PDB entry 7WUH | electron microscopy, 4.70 A resolution (low resolution: residue-level contacts below are approximate; hydrogen-bond / salt-bridge calls are withheld) | chains C and D of the 9 polymer chains in the assembly

[Chain C]
Protein: Spike glycoprotein
Source organism: Severe acute respiratory syndrome coronavirus 2
UniProtKB: P0DTC2 (SPIKE_SARS2); residues 14-1208 here = UniProt positions 14-1208
Amino-acid sequence (1242 residues; numbered 14 to 1255; the number before each row is that of its first residue):
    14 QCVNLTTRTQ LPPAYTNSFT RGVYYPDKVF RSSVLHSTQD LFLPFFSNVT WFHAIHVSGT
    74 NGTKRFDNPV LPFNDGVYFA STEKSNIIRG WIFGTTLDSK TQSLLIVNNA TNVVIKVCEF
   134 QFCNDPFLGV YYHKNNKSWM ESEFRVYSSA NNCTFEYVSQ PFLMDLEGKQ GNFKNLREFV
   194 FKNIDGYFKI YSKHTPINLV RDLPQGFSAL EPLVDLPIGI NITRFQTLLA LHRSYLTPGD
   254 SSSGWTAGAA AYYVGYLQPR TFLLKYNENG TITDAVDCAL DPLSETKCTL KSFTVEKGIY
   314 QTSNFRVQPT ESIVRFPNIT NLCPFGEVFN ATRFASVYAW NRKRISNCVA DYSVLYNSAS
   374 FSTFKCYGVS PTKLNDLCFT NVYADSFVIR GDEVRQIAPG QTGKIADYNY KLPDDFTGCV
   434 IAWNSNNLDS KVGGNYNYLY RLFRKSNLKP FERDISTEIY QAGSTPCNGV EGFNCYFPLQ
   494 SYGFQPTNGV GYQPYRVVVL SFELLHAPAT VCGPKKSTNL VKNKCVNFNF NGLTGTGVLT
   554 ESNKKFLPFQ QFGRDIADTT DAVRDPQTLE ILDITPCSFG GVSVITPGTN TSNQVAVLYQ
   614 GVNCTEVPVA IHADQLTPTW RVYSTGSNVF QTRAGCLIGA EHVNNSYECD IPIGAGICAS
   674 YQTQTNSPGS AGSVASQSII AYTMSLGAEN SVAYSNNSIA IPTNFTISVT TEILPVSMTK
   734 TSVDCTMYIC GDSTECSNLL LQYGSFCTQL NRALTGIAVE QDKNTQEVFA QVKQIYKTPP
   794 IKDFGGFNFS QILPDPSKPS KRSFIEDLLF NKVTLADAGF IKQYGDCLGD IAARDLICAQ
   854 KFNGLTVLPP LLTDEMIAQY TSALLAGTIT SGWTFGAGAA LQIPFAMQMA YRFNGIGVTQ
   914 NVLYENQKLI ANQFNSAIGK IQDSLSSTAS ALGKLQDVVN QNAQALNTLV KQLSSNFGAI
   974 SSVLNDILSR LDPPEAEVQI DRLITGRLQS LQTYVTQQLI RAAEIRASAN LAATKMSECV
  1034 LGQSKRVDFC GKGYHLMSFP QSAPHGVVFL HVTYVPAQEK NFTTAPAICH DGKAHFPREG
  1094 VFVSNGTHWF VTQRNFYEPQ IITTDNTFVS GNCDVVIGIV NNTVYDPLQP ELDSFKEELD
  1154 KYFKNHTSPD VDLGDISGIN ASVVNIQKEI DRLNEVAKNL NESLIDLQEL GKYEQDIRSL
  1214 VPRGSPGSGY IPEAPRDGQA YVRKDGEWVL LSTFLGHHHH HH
Unresolved in the structure: 14-25, 173-182, 246-262, 624-635, 681-688, 830-853, 1135-1255
Differences from the reference sequence: engineered mutation Gly614 (Asp in P0DTC2); variant Gly682 (Arg in P0DTC2), Ser683 (Arg in P0DTC2), Gly685 (Arg in P0DTC2), Pro986 (Lys in P0DTC2), Pro987 (Val in P0DTC2); expression tag (1209-1255)
Curated features (UniProtKB/Swiss-Prot):
  - region: Asn280 to Cys301 (Putative superantigen), Arg403 to Asp405 (Integrin-binding motif), Asn448 to Phe456 (Immunodominant HLA epitope recognized by the CD8+), Pro681, Ala684 (Putative superantigen), Ser816 to Tyr837 (Fusion peptide 1), Lys835 to Phe855 (Fusion peptide 2), Asp1163 to Glu1202 (Heptad repeat 2)
  - site: Arg815, Ser816 (Cleavage)
  - glycosylation: Asn17 (N-linked (GlcNAc...) (complex) asparagine), Asn61 (N-linked (GlcNAc...) (hybrid) asparagine), Asn74 (N-linked (GlcNAc...) (complex) asparagine), Asn122 (N-linked (GlcNAc...) (hybrid) asparagine), Asn149 (N-linked (GlcNAc...) (complex) asparagine), Asn165 (N-linked (GlcNAc...) (complex) asparagine), Asn234 (N-linked (GlcNAc...) (high mannose) asparagine), Asn282 (N-linked (GlcNAc...) (complex) asparagine), Thr323 (O-linked (GalNAc) threonine), Ser325 (O-linked (HexNAc...) serine), Asn331 (N-linked (GlcNAc...) (complex) asparagine), Asn343 (N-linked (GlcNAc...) (complex) asparagine), Asn603 (N-linked (GlcNAc...) (hybrid) asparagine), Asn616 (N-linked (GlcNAc...) (complex) asparagine), Asn657 (N-linked (GlcNAc...) (complex) asparagine), Thr676 (O-linked (GlcNAc...) threonine), Thr678 (O-linked (GlcNAc...) threonine), Asn709 (N-linked (GlcNAc...) (high mannose) asparagine), Asn717 (N-linked (GlcNAc...) (hybrid) asparagine), Asn801 (N-linked (GlcNAc...) (hybrid) asparagine) and 6 more in UniProt
Disulfide bonds: Cys291-Cys301, Cys379-Cys432, Cys391-Cys525, Cys480-Cys488, Cys617-Cys649, Cys662-Cys671, Cys738-Cys760, Cys743-Cys749, Cys1032-Cys1043, Cys1082-Cys1126
Covalently attached groups: N-acetylglucosamine (NAG) linked to Asn61, Asn74, Asn122, Asn149, Asn165, Asn234, Asn282, Asn331, Asn603, Asn616, Asn657, Asn709, Asn717, Asn801, Asn1074, Asn1098
From the paper describing this entry:
  - mutagenesis - N122Q, N801Q, N1194Q: decreased expression
  - mutagenesis - N801Q: decreased stability
  - post-translational modification sites: Asn165

[Chain D]
Protein: m31A7 Fab heavy chain
Source organism: Homo sapiens
Notes: antibody fragment or engineered binder
Amino-acid sequence (239 residues; each row starts with the number of its first residue; numbers below 1 keep their minus sign (Met-16 is residue -16)):
   -16 MGWSLILLFL VAVATRVEVQ LQQSGPEMVK PGASVKISCK TSGYTFTEYT IYWVKQSHGK
    44 SLEWLGGINP NIGDTTYNQK FKGKATLTVD TSSSTAYMEL RSLTSEDSAV YYCAREVYNY
   104 SFAYWGQGTL VTVSAASTTK GPSVFPLAPS SKSTSGGTAA LGCLVKDYFP EPVTVSWNSG
   164 ALTSGVHTFP AVLQSSGLYS LSSVVTVPSS SLGTQTYICN VNHKPSNTKV DKKAEPKSC
Unresolved in the structure: -16 to 0, 219-222
Disulfide bonds: Cys22-Cys96, Cys146-Cys202

[Interface between chain C and chain D]
Pairs across the interface (18):
  Lys458(C) with Tyr101(D)
  Gln474(C) with Tyr101(D)
  Ala475(C) with Tyr101(D)
  Gly485(C) with Asn52(D); Asp57(D)
  Phe486(C) with Thr33(D); Ile34(D); Tyr35(D); Gly50(D); Ile51(D); Asn52(D); Thr59(D); Glu99(D)
  Asn487(C) with Thr33(D); Asn52(D); Glu99(D)
  Tyr489(C) with Ile55(D); Asp57(D)
Interface residues without a listed pair, chain C (9 interface residues in all): Cys488, Gln493
Interface residues without a listed pair, chain D (12 interface residues in all): Asn54

[Summary]
9 residues of chain C face 12 of chain D across their interface. N-acetylglucosamine is covalently linked to
Asn61(C), Asn74(C), Asn122(C), Asn149(C), Asn165(C) and Asn234(C) and 10 more. From the paper: N122Q, N801Q
and N1194Q of chain C reduce expression; a modification site at Asn165(C).
Chain C is Spike glycoprotein (Severe acute respiratory syndrome coronavirus 2) and chain D is m31A7 Fab heavy
chain (Homo sapiens); the structure, SARS-CoV-2 Spike in complex with Fab of m31A7, was determined by electron
microscopy, deposited together with 7WUE.
